Entry 6J2N (electron microscopy, 7.50 A resolution (low resolution: residue-level contacts below are approximate; hydrogen-bond / salt-bridge calls are withheld)); this record covers chains H and M of the 47 polymer chains in the assembly.

== Chain H ==
Molecule: 26S protease regulatory subunit 7 homolog
Source organism: Saccharomyces cerevisiae S288c
UniProt: P33299 (PRS7_YEAST); residues 1-467 here = UniProt positions 1-467
Chain sequence (467 residues; row label = number of the first residue in the row):
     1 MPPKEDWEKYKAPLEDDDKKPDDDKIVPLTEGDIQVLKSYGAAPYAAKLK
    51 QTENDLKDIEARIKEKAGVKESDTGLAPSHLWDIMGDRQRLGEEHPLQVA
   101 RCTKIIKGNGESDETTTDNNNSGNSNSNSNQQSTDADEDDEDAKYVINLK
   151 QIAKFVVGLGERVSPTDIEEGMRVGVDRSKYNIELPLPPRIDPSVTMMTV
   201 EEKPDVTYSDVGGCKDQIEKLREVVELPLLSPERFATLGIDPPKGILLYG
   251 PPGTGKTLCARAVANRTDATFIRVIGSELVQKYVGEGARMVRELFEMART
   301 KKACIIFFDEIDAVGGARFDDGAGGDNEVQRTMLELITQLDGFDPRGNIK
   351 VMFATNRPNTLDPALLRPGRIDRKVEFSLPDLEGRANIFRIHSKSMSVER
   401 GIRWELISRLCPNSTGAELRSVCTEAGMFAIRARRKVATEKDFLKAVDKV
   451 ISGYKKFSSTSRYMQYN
Unresolved in the structure: 1-48, 78-94, 109-140, 457-467
Swiss-Prot annotation at these positions:
  - binding site (ATP): Gly250 to Thr257
  - modified residue (Phosphoserine): Ser164, Ser231

== Chain M ==
Molecule: 26S protease regulatory subunit 6A
Source organism: Saccharomyces cerevisiae S288c
UniProt: P33297 (PRS6A_YEAST); residue numbers follow UniProt; this construct covers 1-434
Chain sequence (434 residues; each row starts with the number of its first residue):
     1 MATLEELDAQTLPGDDELDQEILNLSTQELQTRAKLLDNEIRIFRSELQR
    51 LSHENNVMLEKIKDNKEKIKNNRQLPYLVANVVEVMDMNEIEDKENSEST
   101 TQGGNVNLDNTAVGKAAVVKTSSRQTVFLPMVGLVDPDKLKPNDLVGVNK
   151 DSYLILDTLPSEFDSRVKAMEVDEKPTETYSDVGGLDKQIEELVEAIVLP
   201 MKRADKFKDMGIRAPKGALMYGPPGTGKTLLARACAAQTNATFLKLAAPQ
   251 LVQMYIGEGAKLVRDAFALAKEKAPTIIFIDELDAIGTKRFDSEKSGDRE
   301 VQRTMLELLNQLDGFSSDDRVKVLAATNRVDVLDPALLRSGRLDRKIEFP
   351 LPSEDSRAQILQIHSRKMTTDDDINWQELARSTDEFNGAQLKAVTVEAGM
   401 IALRNGQSSVKHEDFVEGISEVQARKSKSVSFYA
Unresolved in the structure: 1-40, 86-112
Swiss-Prot annotation at these positions:
  - binding site (ATP): Gly222 to Thr229
  - modified residue: Ala2 (N-acetylalanine), Tyr180 (Phosphotyrosine)

== Interface between chain H and chain M ==
Pairs across the interface - 59 pairs, chain H then chain M:
  Thr103(H) - Lys150(M)
  Lys104(H) - Gln74(M)
  Lys104(H) - Pro76(M)
  Lys104(H) - Asp151(M)
  Ile105(H) - Pro76(M)
  Ile106(H) - Leu75(M)
  Ile106(H) - Pro76(M)
  Lys107(H) - Leu75(M)
  Lys144(H) - Leu75(M)
  Val146(H) - Pro76(M)
  Gln151(H) - Ser122(M)
  Ile152(H) - Ser123(M)
  Ala153(H) - Leu78(M)
  Ala153(H) - Ser122(M)
  Lys154(H) - Leu78(M)
  Lys154(H) - Val79(M)
  Lys154(H) - Ser122(M)
  Phe155(H) - Tyr77(M)
  Phe155(H) - Leu78(M)
  Phe155(H) - Lys150(M)
  Val156(H) - Val79(M)
  Gly158(H) - Glu162(M)
  Lys180(H) - Phe163(M)
  Lys220(H) - Gln423(M)
  Glu223(H) - Met400(M)
  Glu223(H) - Leu403(M)
  Glu223(H) - Arg404(M)
  Leu227(H) - Leu403(M)
  Phe235(H) - Met400(M)
  Thr237(H) - Ser408(M)
  Thr237(H) - Ser409(M)
  Leu238(H) - Met368(M)
  Leu238(H) - Thr369(M)
  Leu238(H) - Ala402(M)
  Leu238(H) - Ser408(M)
  Leu238(H) - Val410(M)
  Gly239(H) - Met368(M)
  Gly239(H) - Thr369(M)
  Ile240(H) - Met368(M)
  Ile240(H) - Thr395(M)
  Ile240(H) - Val396(M)
  Ile240(H) - Gly399(M)
  Ile240(H) - Met400(M)
  Pro243(H) - Val396(M)
  Gly322(H) - Pro249(M)
  Gly322(H) - Val252(M)
  Ala323(H) - Val252(M)
  Gly324(H) - Val252(M)
  Gly324(H) - Gln253(M)
  Gly324(H) - Met254(M)
  Gly325(H) - Gln253(M)
  Gly325(H) - Met254(M)
  Gln330(H) - Gln250(M)
  Gln330(H) - Gln253(M)
  Leu334(H) - Ala169(M)
  Arg367(H) - Lys245(M)
  Pro368(H) - Ala389(M)
  Arg373(H) - Glu397(M)
  Arg373(H) - Gln423(M)
Other interface residues (no listed pair), chain H (41 interface residues in all): Cys102, Gly108, Leu159, Tyr181, Val224, Arg234, Asp241, Asp321
Other interface residues (no listed pair), chain M (38 interface residues in all): Leu145, Tyr153, Gln390, Gln407

== In short ==
The interface between chain H and chain M involves 41 residues on one side and 38 on the other. From UniProt:
8 ATP-binding residues on chain H; 8 ATP-binding residues on chain M.
Here chain H is 26S protease regulatory subunit 7 homolog and chain M is 26S protease regulatory subunit 6A,
both from Saccharomyces cerevisiae S288c. Entry 6J2N (yeast proteasome in substrate-processing state (C3-b))
was determined by electron microscopy, deposited together with 6J30, 6J2C, 6J2Q and 6J2X.
